Entry 8PBL (electron microscopy, 2.87 A resolution); this record covers chains G and R of the 8 polymer chains in the assembly.

Chain G:
Name: DNA-directed RNA polymerase subunit beta'
Source organism: Escherichia coli
Notes: EC 2.7.7.6
Reference sequence: P0A8T8 (RPOC_ECO57); residues 1-1407 here = UniProt positions 1-1407
Chain sequence (1407 residues; each row starts with the number of its first residue):
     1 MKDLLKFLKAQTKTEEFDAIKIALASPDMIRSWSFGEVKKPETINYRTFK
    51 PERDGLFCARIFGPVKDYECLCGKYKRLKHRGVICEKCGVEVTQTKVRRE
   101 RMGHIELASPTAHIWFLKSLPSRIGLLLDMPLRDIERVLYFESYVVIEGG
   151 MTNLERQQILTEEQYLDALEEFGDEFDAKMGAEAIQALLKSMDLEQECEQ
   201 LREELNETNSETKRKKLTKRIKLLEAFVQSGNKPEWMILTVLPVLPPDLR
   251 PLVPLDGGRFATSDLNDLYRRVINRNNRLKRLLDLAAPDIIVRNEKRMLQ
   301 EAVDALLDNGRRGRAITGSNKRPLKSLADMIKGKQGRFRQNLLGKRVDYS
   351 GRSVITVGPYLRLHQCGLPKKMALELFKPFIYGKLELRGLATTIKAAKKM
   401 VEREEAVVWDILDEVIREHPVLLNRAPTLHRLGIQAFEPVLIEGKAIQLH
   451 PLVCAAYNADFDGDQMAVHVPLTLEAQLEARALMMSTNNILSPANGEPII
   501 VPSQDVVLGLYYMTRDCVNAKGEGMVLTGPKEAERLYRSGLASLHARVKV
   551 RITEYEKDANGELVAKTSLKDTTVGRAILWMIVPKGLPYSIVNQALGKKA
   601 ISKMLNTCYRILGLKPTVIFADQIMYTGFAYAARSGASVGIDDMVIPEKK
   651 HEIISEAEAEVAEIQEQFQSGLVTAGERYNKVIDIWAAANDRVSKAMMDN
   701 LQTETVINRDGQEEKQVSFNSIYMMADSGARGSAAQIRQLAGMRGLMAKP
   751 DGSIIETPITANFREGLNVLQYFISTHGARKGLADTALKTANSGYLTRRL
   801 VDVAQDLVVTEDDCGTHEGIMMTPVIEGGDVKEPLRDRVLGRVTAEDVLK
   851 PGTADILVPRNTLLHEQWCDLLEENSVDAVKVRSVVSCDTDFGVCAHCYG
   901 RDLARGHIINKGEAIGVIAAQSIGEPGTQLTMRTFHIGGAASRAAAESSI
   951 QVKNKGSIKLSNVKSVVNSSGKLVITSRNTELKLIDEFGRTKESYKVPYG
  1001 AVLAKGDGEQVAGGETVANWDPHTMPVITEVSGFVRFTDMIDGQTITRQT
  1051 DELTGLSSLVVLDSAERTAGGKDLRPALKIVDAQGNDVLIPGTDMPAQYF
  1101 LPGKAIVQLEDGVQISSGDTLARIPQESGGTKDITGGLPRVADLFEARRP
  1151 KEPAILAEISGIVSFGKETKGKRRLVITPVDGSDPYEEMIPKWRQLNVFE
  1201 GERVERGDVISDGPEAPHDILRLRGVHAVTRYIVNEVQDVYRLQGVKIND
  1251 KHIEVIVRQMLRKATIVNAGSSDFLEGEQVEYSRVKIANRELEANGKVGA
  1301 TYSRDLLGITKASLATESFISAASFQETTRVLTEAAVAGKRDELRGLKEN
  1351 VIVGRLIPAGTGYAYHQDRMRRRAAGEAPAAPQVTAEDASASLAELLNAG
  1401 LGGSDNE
Not modelled in the structure: 1-15, 933-947, 1127-1135, 1180-1183, 1374-1407
Curated features (UniProtKB/Swiss-Prot):
  - binding site (Zn(2+)): Cys70, Cys72, Cys85, Cys88, Cys814, Cys888, Cys895, Cys898
  - binding site (Mg(2+)): Asp460, Asp462, Asp464
  - modified residue: Lys972 (N6-acetyllysine)

Chain R:
Molecule: mRNA
Sequence (19 nucleotides; numbered 2 to 20; the number before each row is that of its first residue):
     2 AAUAAAAUCGAGCGUGUGA
Not modelled in the structure: 2-6

Chain G / chain R interface:
Pairs across the interface - 13 pairs, chain G then chain R:
  Pro251(G) with G11(R), base contact
  Leu252(G) with G11(R), hydrogen bond to the base
  Val253(G) with G11(R), base contact; A12(R), sugar contact
  Pro254(G) with G11(R), base contact
  Leu255(G) with A12(R), base contact
  Arg322(G) with G13(R), hydrogen bond to the sugar; C14(R), sugar contact
  Lys395(G) with A7(R), base contact
  Arg425(G) with A20(R), hydrogen bond to the phosphate
  Asp462(G) with A20(R), phosphate contact
  Asp464(G) with A20(R), phosphate contact
  Gln465(G) with A20(R), sugar contact
Other interface residues (no listed pair), chain G (13 interface residues in all): Arg352, Gly463
Other interface residues (no listed pair), chain R (7 interface residues in all): G19

Summary:
13 residues of chain G face 7 of chain R across their interface; the contacts include 3 hydrogen bonds. Polar
pairs include Leu252(G)-G11(R), Arg322(G)-G13(R) and Arg425(G)-A20(R). From UniProt: 8 Zn2+-binding residues
and 3 Mg2+-binding residues on chain G.
Chain G is DNA-directed RNA polymerase subunit beta' (Escherichia coli) and chain R is mRNA; the structure, E.
coli RNA polymerase elongation complex stalled at thymine dimer lesion, was determined by electron microscopy.
